3CCQ - chains 3 and 0 of the 31 polymer chains in the assembly; structure by X-ray diffraction, 2.90 A resolution.

Chain 3:
Name: 50S ribosomal protein L44E
Organism: Haloarcula marismortui
UniProtKB: P32411 (RL44_HALMA); residue numbers follow UniProt; this construct covers 1-92
Chain sequence (92 residues; row label = number of the first residue in the row):
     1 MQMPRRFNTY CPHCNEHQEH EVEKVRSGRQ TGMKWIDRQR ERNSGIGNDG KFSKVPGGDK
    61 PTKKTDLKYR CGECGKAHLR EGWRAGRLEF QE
Ion coordination: Cd2+: Cys11, Cys14, Cys71, Cys74; Sr2+ site 1: Arg42 (shared with U391(0) of chain 0); Sr2+ site 2: Gly45, Gly47, Asp49; Sr2+ site 3 near Asp59 (its only coordinating residue here)

Chain 0:
Molecule: 23S ribosomal RNA
Organism: Haloarcula marismortui
Notes: engineered mutation(s): G2099A, A2488U
Sequence (2923 nucleotides; numbered 1 to 2923; the number before each row is that of its first residue):
     1 GUUGGCUACU AUGCCAGCUG GUGGAUUGCU CGGCUCAGGC GCUGAUGAAG GACGUGCCAA
    61 GCUGCGAUAA GCUGUGGGGA GCCGCACGGA GGCGAAGAAC CACAGAUUUC CGAAUGAGAA
   121 UCUCUCUAAC AAUUGCUUCG CGCAAUGAGG AACCCCGAGA ACUGAAACAU CUCAGUAUCG
   181 GGAGGAACAG AAAACGCAAC GUGAUGUCGU UAGUAACCGC GAGUGAACGC GAUACAGCCC
   241 AAACCGAAGC CCUCACGGGC AAUGUGGUGU CAGGGCUACC UCUCAUCAGC CGACCGUCUU
   301 CACGAAGUCU CUUGGAAUAG AGCGUGAUAC AGGGUGACAA CCCCGUACUG AAGACCAGUA
   361 CGCUGUGCGG UAGUGCCAGA GUAGCGGGGG UUGGAUAUCC CUCGCGAAUA ACGCAGGCAU
   421 CGACUGCGAA GGCUAAACAC AACCUGAGAC CGAUAGUGAA CAAGUAGUGU GAACGAACGC
   481 UGCAAAGUAC CCUCAGAAGG GAGGCGAAAU AGAGCAUGAA AUCAGUUGGC GAUCGAGCGA
   541 CAGGGCAUAC AAGGUCCCUU GACGAAUGAC CGAGACGCGA GUCUCCAGUA AGACUCACGG
   601 GAAGCCGAUG UUCUGUCGUA CGUUUUGAAA AACGAGCCAG GGAGUGUGUC UGUAUGGCAA
   661 GUCUAACCGG AGUAUCCGGG GAGGCACAGG GAAACCGACA UGGCCGCAGG GCUUUGCCCG
   721 AGGGCCGCCG UCUUCAAGGG CGGGGAGCCA UGUGGACACG ACCCGAAUCC GGACGAUCUA
   781 CGCAUGGACA AGAUGAAGCG UGCCGAAAGG CACGUGGAAG UCUGUUAGAG UUGGUGUCCU
   841 ACAAUACCCU CUCGUGAUCU AUGUGUAGGG GUGAAAGGCC CAUCGAGUCC GGCAACAGCU
   901 GGUUCCAAUC GAAACAUGUC GAAGCAUGAC CUCCGCCGAG GUAGUCUGUG AGGUAGAGCG
   961 ACCGAUUGGU GUGUCCGCCU CCGAGAGGAG UCGGCACACC UGUCAAACUC CAAACUUACA
  1021 GACGCUGUUU GACGCGGGGA UUCCGGUGCG CGGGGUAAGC CUGUGUACCA GGAGGGGAAC
  1081 AACCCAGAGA UAGGUUAAGG UCCCCAAGUG UGGAUUAAGU GUAAUCCUCU GAAGGUGGUC
  1141 UCGAGCCCUA GACAGCCGGG AGGUGAGCUU AGAAGCAGCU ACCCUCUAAG AAAAGCGUAA
  1201 CAGCUUACCG GCCGAGGUUU GAGGCGCCCA AAAUGAUCGG GACUCAAAUC CACCACCGAG
  1261 ACCUGUCCGU ACCACUCAUA CUGGUAAUCG AGUAGAUUGG CGCUCUAAUU GGAUGGAAGC
  1321 AGGGGCGAGA GCUCCUGUGG ACCGAUUAGU GACGAAAAUC CUGGCCAUAG UAGCAGCGAU
  1381 AGUCGGGUGA GAACCCCGAC GGCCUAAUGG AUAAGGGUUC CUCAGCACUG CUGAUCAGCU
  1441 GAGGGUUAGC CGGUCCUAAG UCUCACCGCA ACUCGACUGA GACGAAAUGG GAAACAGGUU
  1501 AAUAUUCCUG UGCCAUCAUG CAGUGAAAGU UGACGCCCUG GGGUCGAUCA CGCCGGGCAU
  1561 UCGCCCGGUC GAACCGUCCA ACUCCGUGGA AGCCGUAAUG GCAGGAAGCG GACGAACGGC
  1621 GGCAUAGGGA AACGUGAUUC AACCUGGGGC CCAUGAAAAG ACGAGCAUGA UGUCCGUACC
  1681 GAGAACCGAC ACAGGUGUCC AUGGCGGCGA AAGCCAAGGC CUGUCGGGAG CAACCAACGU
  1741 UAGGGAAUUC GGCAAGUUAG UCCCGUACCU UCGGAAGAAG GGAUGCCUGC UCCGGAACGG
  1801 AGCAGGUCGC AGUGACUCGG AAGCUCGGAC UGUCUAGUAA CAACAUAGGU GACCGCAAAU
  1861 CCGCAAGGAC UCGUACGGUC ACUGAAUCCU GCCCAGUGCA GGUAUCUGAA CACCUCGUAC
  1921 AAGAGGACGA AGGACCUGUC AACGGCGGGG GUAACUAUGA CCCUCUUAAG GUAGCGUAGU
  1981 ACCUUGCCGC AUCAGUAGCG GCUUGCAUGA AUGGAUUAAC CAGAGCUUCA CUGUCCCAAC
  2041 GUUGGGCCCG GUGAACUGUA CAUUCCAGUG CGGAGUCUGG AGACACCCAG GGGGAAGCAA
  2101 AGACCCUAUG GAGCUUUACU GCAGGCUGUC GCUGAGACGU GGUCGCCGAU GUGCAGCAUA
  2161 GGUAGGAGUC GUUACAGAGG UACCCGCGCU AGCGGGCCAC CCAGACAACA GUGAAAUACU
  2221 ACCCGUCGGU GACUGCGACU CUCACUCCGG GAGGAGGACA CCGAUAGCCG GGCAGUUUGA
  2281 CUGGGGCGGU ACGCGCUCGA AAAGAUAUCG AGCGCGCCCU AUGGUCAUCU CAGCCGGGAC
  2341 AGAGACCCGG CGAAGAGUGC AAGAGCAAAA GAUGACUUGA CAGUGUUCUU CCCAACGAGG
  2401 AACGCUGACG CGAAAGCGUG GUCUAGCGAA CCAAUUAGCC UGCUUGAUGC GGGCAAUUGA
  2461 UGACAGAAAA GCUACCCUAG GGAUAACUGA GUCGUCACUC GCAAGAGCAC AUAUCGACCG
  2521 AGUGGCUUGC UACCUCGAUG UCGGUUCCCU CCAUCCUGCC CGUGCAGAAG CGGGCAAGGG
  2581 UGAGGUUGUU CGCCUAUUAA AGGAGGUCGU GAGCUGGGUU UAGACCGUCG UGAGACAGGU
  2641 CGGCUGCUAU CUACUGGGUG UGUAAUGGUG UCUGACAAGA ACGACCGUAU AGUACGAGAG
  2701 GAACUACGGU UGGUGGCCAC UGGUGUACCG GUUGUUCGAG AGAGCACGUG CCGGGUAGCC
  2761 ACGCCACACG GGGUAAGAGC UGAACGCAUC UAAGCUCGAA ACCCACUUGG AAAAGAGACA
  2821 CCGCCGAGGU CCCGCGUACA AGACGCGGUC GAUAGACUCG GGGUGUGCGC GUCGAGGUAA
  2881 CGAGACGUUA AGCCCACGAG CACUAACAGA CCAAAGCCAU CAU
Unresolved in the structure: 1-9, 126-127, 715, 971-998, 1560, 1952-1963, 2137-2236, 2339-2343, 2665-2666, 2915-2923
Modified residues: 1MA (6-hydro-1-methyladenosine-5'-monophosphate) at position 628, OMU (o2'-methyluridine 5'-monophosphate) at position 2587, OMG (o2'-methylguanosine-5'-monophosphate) at position 2588, UR3 (3-methyluridine-5'-monophoshate) at position 2619, PSU (pseudouridine-5'-monophosphate) at position 2621
Ion coordination: Na+ site 1 near U12 (its only coordinating residue here); Mg2+ site 1 near G28 (its only coordinating residue here); Na+ site 2: C40, G41, C443; Na+ site 3 near G56 (its only coordinating residue here); Sr2+ site 1: C85, A86 (shared with 1 residue of chain T); Na+ site 4 near U108 (its only coordinating residue here); Mg2+ site 2 near U115 (its only coordinating residue here); Na+ site 5: C130, U146; Na+ site 6 near C141 (its only coordinating residue here); Sr2+ site 2: G147, A183 (shared with 1 residue of chain M); Mg2+ site 3: C162, U2276; K+ site 1: C162, U163, U172; 56 more Na+ sites not listed; 67 more Mg2+ sites not listed; 58 more Sr2+ sites not listed; 1 more K+ sites not listed

Chain 3 / chain 0 interface:
Contacting residue pairs (126; chain 3 residue first):
  Met1(3) with C2319(0), hydrogen bond to the phosphate; U2320(0), phosphate contact; A2380(0), base contact
  Gln2(3) with U2320(0), hydrogen bond to the phosphate
  Met3(3) with U2320(0), base contact
  Pro4(3) with U2320(0), sugar contact
  Phe7(3) with U2378(0), sugar contact
  Asn8(3) with U2378(0), sugar contact
  Thr9(3) with G2379(0), hydrogen bond to the phosphate; C2381(0), sugar contact
  Tyr10(3) with C2381(0), sugar contact; A2382(0), sugar contact; G2407(0), base contact; A2408(0), sugar contact
  Pro12(3) with A2382(0), sugar contact
  His13(3) with A2437(0), sugar contact
  Asn15(3) with C735(0), base contact; G2407(0), hydrogen bond to the sugar; A2408(0), sugar contact
  Glu16(3) with A2408(0), sugar contact
  His17(3) with G2379(0), salt bridge to the phosphate; A2408(0), hydrogen bond to the sugar; C2409(0), hydrogen bond to the sugar
  Val25(3) with U2435(0), sugar contact
  Arg26(3) with A2434(0), sugar contact; U2435(0), sugar contact
  Ser27(3) with A2434(0), sugar contact
  Gly28(3) with A2434(0), hydrogen bond to the phosphate; U2435(0), phosphate contact
  Arg29(3) with A1924(0), sugar contact; G1925(0), salt bridge to the phosphate
  Gln30(3) with A1924(0), sugar contact; A2433(0), hydrogen bond to the phosphate
  Thr31(3) with G1923(0), hydrogen bond to the sugar; G2451(0), hydrogen bond to the phosphate
  Gly32(3) with G1923(0), sugar contact
  Met33(3) with A1922(0), base contact; G1923(0), sugar contact; C2450(0), phosphate contact; G2451(0), phosphate contact
  Lys34(3) with A2433(0), phosphate contact; A2434(0), phosphate contact; G2451(0), salt bridge to the phosphate; G2452(0), phosphate contact
  Trp35(3) with C218(0), phosphate contact; C220(0), base contact; A395(0), sugar contact; U396(0), phosphate contact; G2451(0), phosphate contact; G2452(0), hydrogen bond to the phosphate
  Ile36(3) with C2432(0), phosphate contact; A2433(0), phosphate contact
  Arg38(3) with U396(0), salt bridge to the phosphate; G2451(0), hydrogen bond to the sugar
  Gln39(3) with C218(0), hydrogen bond to the phosphate; G219(0), hydrogen bond to the phosphate
  Arg42(3) with A395(0), hydrogen bond to the phosphate; U396(0), salt bridge to the phosphate
  Asn43(3) with C218(0), hydrogen bond to the phosphate
  Gly45(3) with G390(0), phosphate contact
  Ile46(3) with G389(0), phosphate contact; G390(0), hydrogen bond to the phosphate
  Gly47(3) with G2121(0), hydrogen bond to the phosphate; C2122(0), hydrogen bond to the phosphate
  Asn48(3) with A169(0), hydrogen bond to the sugar; U170(0), sugar contact; U2120(0), hydrogen bond to the sugar; G2121(0), phosphate contact; A2468(0), base contact
  Gly50(3) with U170(0), hydrogen bond to the sugar; A2468(0), hydrogen bond to the base
  Lys51(3) with G219(0), phosphate contact; C220(0), salt bridge to the phosphate; C2431(0), hydrogen bond to the sugar
  Ser53(3) with U2120(0), phosphate contact; G2121(0), hydrogen bond to the phosphate; A2468(0), base contact
  Lys54(3) with G219(0), hydrogen bond to the sugar; A2468(0), salt bridge to the phosphate
  Gly58(3) with A2460(0), sugar contact; U2461(0), phosphate contact
  Asp59(3) with A2460(0), phosphate contact; U2461(0), hydrogen bond to the phosphate
  Lys60(3) with C2427(0), base contact; G2428(0), hydrogen bond to the base; A2460(0), hydrogen bond to the phosphate; U2461(0), phosphate contact; G2462(0), hydrogen bond to the base
  Pro61(3) with G2316(0), sugar contact; C2317(0), phosphate contact; G2462(0), base contact
  Thr62(3) with C2317(0), hydrogen bond to the phosphate
  Lys63(3) with G2459(0), hydrogen bond to the phosphate; A2460(0), salt bridge to the phosphate
  Lys64(3) with G2428(0), salt bridge to the phosphate; U2458(0), phosphate contact; G2459(0), hydrogen bond to the phosphate
  Thr65(3) with U2458(0), sugar contact
  Asp66(3) with U2458(0), sugar contact
  Lys68(3) with U2435(0), hydrogen bond to the phosphate; U2436(0), salt bridge to the phosphate
  Arg70(3) with A2437(0), salt bridge to the phosphate
  Lys76(3) with A2437(0), phosphate contact; G2438(0), salt bridge to the phosphate
  Ala77(3) with U2436(0), hydrogen bond to the sugar; A2437(0), hydrogen bond to the phosphate
  His78(3) with U2436(0), sugar contact
  Leu79(3) with U2435(0), base contact; U2436(0), sugar contact; A2456(0), base contact; U2457(0), sugar contact
  Arg80(3) with C2381(0), hydrogen bond to the sugar; A2382(0), salt bridge to the phosphate; U2457(0), hydrogen bond to the sugar
  Glu81(3) with U2457(0), phosphate contact; U2458(0), phosphate contact
  Gly82(3) with U2457(0), hydrogen bond to the phosphate; U2458(0), hydrogen bond to the phosphate
  Trp83(3) with A2380(0), base contact
  Arg84(3) with C2317(0), salt bridge to the phosphate; C2427(0), salt bridge to the phosphate; G2428(0), salt bridge to the phosphate
  Ala85(3) with C2318(0), phosphate contact
  Gly86(3) with C2318(0), hydrogen bond to the phosphate
  Gln91(3) with U2320(0), hydrogen bond to the sugar; A2321(0), hydrogen bond to the phosphate
Other interface residues (no listed pair), chain 3 (61 interface residues in all): Asp49
Other interface residues (no listed pair), chain 0 (53 interface residues in all): G2426

Summary:
61 residues of chain 3 and 53 residues of chain 0 are in contact; the contacts include 43 hydrogen bonds and
16 salt bridges. Polar pairs include Gly50(3)-A2468(0), Lys60(3)-G2428(0) and Lys60(3)-G2462(0). The Sr2+ site
2 is built by G147(0) and A183(0).
Here chain 3 is 50S ribosomal protein L44E and chain 0 is 23S ribosomal RNA, both from Haloarcula marismortui.
Entry 3CCQ (Structure of Anisomycin resistant 50S Ribosomal Subunit: 23S rRNA mutation A2488U) was determined
by X-ray diffraction, deposited together with 3CC2, 3CC4, 3CC7, 3CCE, 3CCJ, 3CCL and 6 further entries.
